Entry 4A3F (X-ray diffraction, 3.50 A resolution); this record covers chains B and J of the 15 polymer chains in the assembly.

# Chain B
Molecule: DNA-directed RNA polymerase II subunit RPB2
Organism: Saccharomyces cerevisiae
Notes: EC 2.7.7.6
UniProt: P08518 (RPB2_YEAST); residue numbers follow UniProt; this construct covers 1-1224
Chain sequence (1224 residues; numbered 1 to 1224; the number before each row is that of its first residue):
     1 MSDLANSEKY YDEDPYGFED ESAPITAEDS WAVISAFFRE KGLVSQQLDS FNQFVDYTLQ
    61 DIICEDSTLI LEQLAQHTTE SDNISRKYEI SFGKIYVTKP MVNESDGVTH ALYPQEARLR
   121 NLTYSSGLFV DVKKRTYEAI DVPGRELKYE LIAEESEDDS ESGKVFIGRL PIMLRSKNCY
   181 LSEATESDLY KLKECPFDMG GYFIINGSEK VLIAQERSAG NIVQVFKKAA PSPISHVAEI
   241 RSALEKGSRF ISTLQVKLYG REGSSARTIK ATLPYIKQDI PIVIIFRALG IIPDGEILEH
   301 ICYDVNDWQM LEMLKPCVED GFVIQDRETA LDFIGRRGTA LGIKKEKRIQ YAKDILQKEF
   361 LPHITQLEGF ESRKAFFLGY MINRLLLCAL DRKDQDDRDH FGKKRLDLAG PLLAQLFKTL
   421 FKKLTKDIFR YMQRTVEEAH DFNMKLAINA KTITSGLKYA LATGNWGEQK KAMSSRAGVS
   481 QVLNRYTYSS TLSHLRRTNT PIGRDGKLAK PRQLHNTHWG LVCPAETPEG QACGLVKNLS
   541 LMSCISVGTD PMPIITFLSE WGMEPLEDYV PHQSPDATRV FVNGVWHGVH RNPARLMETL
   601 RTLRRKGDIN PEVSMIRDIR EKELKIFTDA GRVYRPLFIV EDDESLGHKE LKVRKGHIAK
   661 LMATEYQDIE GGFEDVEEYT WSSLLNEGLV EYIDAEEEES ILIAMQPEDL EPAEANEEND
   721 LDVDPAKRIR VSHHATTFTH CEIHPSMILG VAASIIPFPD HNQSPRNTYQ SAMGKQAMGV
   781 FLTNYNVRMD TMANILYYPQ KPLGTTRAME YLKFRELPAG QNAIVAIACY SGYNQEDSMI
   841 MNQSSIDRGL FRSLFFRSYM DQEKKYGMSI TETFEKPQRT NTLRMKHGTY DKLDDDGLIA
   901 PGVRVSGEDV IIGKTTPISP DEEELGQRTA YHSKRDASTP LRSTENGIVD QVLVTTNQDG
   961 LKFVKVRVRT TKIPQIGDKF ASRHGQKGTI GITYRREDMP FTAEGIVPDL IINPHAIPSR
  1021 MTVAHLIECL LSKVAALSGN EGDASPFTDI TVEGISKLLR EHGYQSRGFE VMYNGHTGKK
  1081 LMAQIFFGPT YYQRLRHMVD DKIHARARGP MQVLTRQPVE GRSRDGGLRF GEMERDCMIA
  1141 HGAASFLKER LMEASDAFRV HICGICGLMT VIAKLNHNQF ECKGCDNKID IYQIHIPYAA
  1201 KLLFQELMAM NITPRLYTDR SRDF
Unresolved in the structure: 1-19, 71-89, 135-163, 438-445, 503-508, 669-677, 716-721, 920-932
Ion coordination: Zn2+: Cys-1163, Cys-1166, Cys-1182, Cys-1185
Ligand contacts: AMP-CPP (APC; diphosphomethylphosphonic acid adenosyl ester): Glu-529, Arg-766, Tyr-769, Lys-987, Arg-1020
What the authors report for this chain:
  - binding site for AMP-CPP: Arg-766, Arg-1020

# Chain J
Molecule: DNA-directed RNA polymerases I, II, and III subunit rpabc 5
Organism: Saccharomyces cerevisiae
UniProt: P22139 (RPAB5_YEAST); numbering as in UniProt (aligned over 1-70)
Chain sequence (70 residues; row label = number of the first residue in the row):
     1 MIVPVRCFSC GKVVGDKWES YLNLLQEDEL DEGTALSRLG LKRYCCRRMI LTHVDLIEKF
    61 LRYNPLEKRD
Unresolved in the structure: 66-70
Ion coordination: Zn2+: Cys-7, Cys-10, Cys-45, Cys-46
Swiss-Prot annotation at these positions:
  - binding site (Zn(2+)): Cys-7, Cys-10, Cys-45, Cys-46
  - cross-link: Lys-59 (Glycyl lysine isopeptide (Lys-Gly) (interchain with G-Cter in ubiquitin))

# How chain B and chain J interact
Residue-residue contacts - 76 pairs, chain B then chain J:
  Glu-186(B) / Arg-62(J)  salt bridge
  Ser-187(B) / Arg-62(J)
  Tyr-190(B) / Lys-59(J)
  Tyr-190(B) / Arg-62(J)
  Tyr-190(B) / Tyr-63(J)
  Lys-191(B) / Asn-64(J)
  Lys-193(B) / Pro-65(J)
  Cys-195(B) / Tyr-63(J)
  Pro-196(B) / Tyr-63(J)
  Phe-197(B) / Lys-59(J)
  Val-780(B) / Leu-56(J)  hydrophobic
  Thr-783(B) / Lys-59(J)
  Thr-783(B) / Phe-60(J)
  Thr-783(B) / Tyr-63(J)  hydrogen bond
  Asn-784(B) / Tyr-63(J)  hydrogen bond (backbone-side chain)
  Tyr-785(B) / Met-1(J)
  Tyr-785(B) / Phe-60(J)  hydrophobic
  Ile-795(B) / Met-1(J)  hydrophobic
  Leu-796(B) / Met-1(J)
  Tyr-797(B) / Met-1(J)
  Tyr-798(B) / Met-1(J)
  Tyr-798(B) / Ile-2(J)
  Tyr-798(B) / Pro-4(J)  hydrophobic
  Pro-799(B) / Met-1(J)
  Pro-799(B) / Val-54(J)
  Pro-799(B) / Leu-56(J)  hydrophobic
  Gln-800(B) / Arg-48(J)
  Gln-800(B) / Met-49(J)
  Gln-800(B) / Thr-52(J)  hydrogen bond
  Lys-801(B) / Leu-51(J)
  Lys-801(B) / Thr-52(J)  hydrogen bond (backbone-backbone)
  Lys-801(B) / Val-54(J)
  Leu-803(B) / Arg-48(J)
  Leu-803(B) / Leu-51(J)  hydrophobic
  Leu-803(B) / Thr-52(J)
  Arg-815(B) / Val-54(J)
  Glu-816(B) / Val-54(J)
  Leu-817(B) / Leu-56(J)  hydrophobic
  Gln-821(B) / Phe-8(J)
  Asn-822(B) / Arg-48(J)  hydrogen bond (backbone-side chain)
  Asn-822(B) / Thr-52(J)  hydrogen bond
  Ala-823(B) / Arg-48(J)
  Ile-824(B) / Ser-9(J)
  Ile-824(B) / Arg-48(J)
  Ser-845(B) / Phe-8(J)  hydrogen bond (side chain-backbone)
  Ser-845(B) / Ser-9(J)
  Arg-848(B) / Cys-7(J)
  Arg-848(B) / Phe-8(J)  hydrogen bond (side chain-backbone)
  Arg-848(B) / Ser-9(J)
  Arg-848(B) / Gly-11(J)
  Gly-849(B) / Phe-8(J)
  Leu-850(B) / Phe-8(J)
  Arg-996(B) / Ser-9(J)
  Arg-996(B) / Cys-10(J)
  Glu-1004(B) / Lys-42(J)  salt bridge
  Glu-1004(B) / Arg-43(J)
  Ile-1006(B) / Arg-43(J)
  Ile-1006(B) / Tyr-44(J)  hydrophobic
  Val-1007(B) / Ser-9(J)
  Asp-1009(B) / Ser-9(J)  hydrogen bond
  Asp-1009(B) / Arg-48(J)  salt bridge
  Lys-1033(B) / Tyr-44(J)
  Ala-1035(B) / Leu-51(J)
  Ala-1036(B) / Tyr-44(J)  hydrophobic
  Ala-1036(B) / Arg-47(J)  hydrogen bond (backbone-side chain)
  Ala-1036(B) / Leu-51(J)  hydrophobic
  Leu-1037(B) / Tyr-44(J)  hydrophobic
  Leu-1037(B) / Arg-47(J)  hydrogen bond (backbone-side chain)
  Ser-1038(B) / Gly-33(J)
  Gly-1039(B) / Glu-32(J)
  Gly-1039(B) / Gly-33(J)
  Gly-1039(B) / Leu-51(J)
  Asn-1040(B) / Glu-32(J)
  Tyr-1064(B) / Tyr-44(J)
  Glu-1070(B) / Tyr-44(J)  hydrogen bond
  Phe-1087(B) / Tyr-44(J)
Other interface residues (no listed pair), chain B (51 interface residues in all): Glu-194, Pro-818, Asn-842, Gly-1088, Pro-1089
Other interface residues (no listed pair), chain J (30 interface residues in all): Val-5, Leu-36, Cys-45, His-53

# Summary
Chain B and chain J form an interface of 51 and 30 residues respectively, with 12 hydrogen bonds and 3 salt
bridges. Polar contacts include Glu-186(B)/Arg-62(J), Glu-1004(B)/Lys-42(J) and Asp-1009(B)/Arg-48(J). Chain B
binds AMP-CPP. Curated annotation (UniProt) lists 4 Zn2+-binding residues on chain J. The paper reports a
binding site for AMP-CPP at Arg-766(B) and Arg-1020(B).
Here chain B is DNA-directed RNA polymerase II subunit RPB2 and chain J is DNA-directed RNA polymerases I, II,
and III subunit rpabc 5, both from Saccharomyces cerevisiae. Entry 4A3F (RNA Polymerase II initial
transcribing complex with a 6nt DNA-RNA hybrid and soaked with AMPCPP) was determined by X-ray diffraction
together with 4A3B, 4A3C, 4A3D, 4A3E, 4A3G, 4A3I and 4 further entries from the same study.
